Entry 3WMM (X-ray diffraction, 3.01 A resolution); this record covers chains Y and 1 of the 36 polymer chains in the assembly.

[Chain Y (and 1)]
Name: LH1 alpha polypeptide
From: Thermochromatium tepidum
Notes: chain 1 of this document is another copy of the same molecule, construct and numbering; everything in this record applies to it too
Reference sequence: D2Z0P2 (D2Z0P2_THETI); numbering as in UniProt (aligned over 1-61)
Amino-acid sequence (61 residues; each row starts with the number of its first residue):
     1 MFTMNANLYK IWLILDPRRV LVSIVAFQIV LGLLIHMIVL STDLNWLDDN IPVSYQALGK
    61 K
Disordered / not traced: 1
Ion coordination: Ca2+: W46, D49, N50, I51 (shared with 1 residue of chain X)
Small-molecule neighbours:
  - bacteriochlorophyll a (BCL), molecule 1: I11, W12, L15, V20, I24, I35
  - bacteriochlorophyll a (BCL), molecule 2: V25, Q28, I29, G32, H36, V39, W46
  - bacteriochlorophyll a (BCL), molecule 3: Q28, L31, G32, I35, H36, V39, D43
  - spirilloxanthin (CRT), molecule 1: K10, I11, L13, I14
  - spirilloxanthin (CRT), molecule 2: L21, I24, F27, Q28, L31, I35
  - spirilloxanthin (CRT), molecule 3: L33, H36, M37, L40

[Interface between chain Y and chain 1]
Residue-residue contacts (19; chain Y residue first):
  I14(Y) with P17(1), hydrophobic; R18(1)
  L15(Y) with L21(1), hydrophobic
  F27(Y) with I29(1), hydrophobic
  I38(Y) with L47(1)
  V39(Y) with L47(1), hydrophobic
  T42(Y) with L47(1); D48(1), hydrogen bond
  D43(Y) with L47(1); D48(1)
  D49(Y) with Q56(1), hydrogen bond (backbone-side chain)
  N50(Y) with Y55(1); Q56(1); L58(1)
  I51(Y) with G59(1); K60(1)
  P52(Y) with K60(1)
  V53(Y) with K61(1)
  S54(Y) with K61(1), hydrogen bond (backbone-backbone)
Interface residues without a listed pair, chain Y (16 interface residues in all): L44, D48, L58
Interface residues without a listed pair, chain 1 (13 interface residues in all): A57

[Summary]
16 residues of chain Y and 13 residues of chain 1 are in contact, with 3 hydrogen bonds. Among the polar pairs
are T42(Y)-D48(1), D49(Y)-Q56(1) and S54(Y)-K61(1). Bound to chain Y: 3 copies of spirilloxanthin and 3 copies
of bacteriochlorophyll a.
Both chains are LH1 alpha polypeptide (Thermochromatium tepidum). Entry 3WMM (Crystal structure of the LH1-RC
complex from Thermochromatium tepidum in C2 form) was determined by X-ray diffraction.
